Entry 3AOH (X-ray diffraction, 4.10 A resolution (low resolution: residue-level contacts below are approximate; hydrogen-bond / salt-bridge calls are withheld)); this record covers chains B and C of the 8 polymer chains in the assembly.

[Chain B]
Protein: DNA-directed RNA polymerase subunit alpha
Organism: Thermus thermophilus
Notes: EC 2.7.7.6
UniProtKB: Q5SHR6 (RPOA_THET8); residue numbers follow UniProt; this construct covers 1-315
Amino-acid sequence (315 residues; each row starts with the number of its first residue):
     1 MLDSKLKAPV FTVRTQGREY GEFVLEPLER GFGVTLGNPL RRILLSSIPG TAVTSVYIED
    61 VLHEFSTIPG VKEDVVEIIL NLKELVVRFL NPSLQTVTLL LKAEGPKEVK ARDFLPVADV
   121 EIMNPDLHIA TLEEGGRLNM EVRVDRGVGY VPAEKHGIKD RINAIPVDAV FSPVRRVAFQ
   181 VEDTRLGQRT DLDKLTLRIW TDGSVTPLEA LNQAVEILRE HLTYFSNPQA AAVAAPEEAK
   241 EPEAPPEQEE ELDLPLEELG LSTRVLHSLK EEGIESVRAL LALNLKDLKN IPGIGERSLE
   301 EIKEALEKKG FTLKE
Unresolved in the structure: 1-6, 230-315

[Chain C]
Protein: DNA-directed RNA polymerase subunit beta
Organism: Thermus thermophilus
Notes: EC 2.7.7.6
UniProtKB: Q8RQE9 (RPOB_THET8); numbering as in UniProt (aligned over 1-1119)
Amino-acid sequence (1119 residues; numbered 1 to 1119; the number before each row is that of its first residue):
     1 MEIKRFGRIR EVIPLPPLTE IQVESYRRAL QADVPPEKRE NVGIQAAFRE TFPIEEEDKG
    61 KGGLVLDFLE YRLGEPPFPQ DECREKDLTY QAPLYARLQL IHKDTGLIKE DEVFLGHIPL
   121 MTEDGSFIIN GADRVIVSQI HRSPGVYFTP DPARPGRYIA SIIPLPKRGP WIDLEVEPNG
   181 VVSMKVNKRK FPLVLLLRVL GYDQETLARE LGAYGELVQG LMDESVFAMR PEEALIRLFT
   241 LLRPGDPPKR DKAVAYVYGL IADPRRYDLG EAGRYKAEEK LGIRLSGRTL ARFEDGEFKD
   301 EVFLPTLRYL FALTAGVPGH EVDDIDHLGN RRIRTVGELM TDQFRVGLAR LARGVRERML
   361 MGSEDSLTPA KLVNSRPLEA AIREFFSRSQ LSQFKDETNP LSSLRHKRRI SALGPGGLTR
   421 ERAGFDVRDV HRTHYGRICP VETPEGANIG LITSLAAYAR VDELGFIRTP YRRVVGGVVT
   481 DEVVYMTATE EDRYTIAQAN TPLEGNRIAA ERVVARRKGE PVIVSPEEVE FMDVSPKQVF
   541 SVNTNLIPFL EHDDANRALM GSNMQTQAVP LIRAQAPVVM TGLEERVVRD SLAALYAEED
   601 GEVAKVDGNR IVVRYEDGRL VEYPLRRFYR SNQGTALDQR PRVVVGQRVR KGDLLADGPA
   661 SENGFLALGQ NVLVAIMPFD GYNFEDAIVI SEELLKRDFY TSIHIERYEI EARDTKLGPE
   721 RITRDIPHLS EAALRDLDEE GVVRIGAEVK PGDILVGRTS FKGESEPTPE ERLLRSIFGE
   781 KARDVKDTSL RVPPGEGGIV VRTVRLRRGD PGVELKPGVR EVVRVYVAQK RKLQVGDKLA
   841 NRHGNKGVVA KILPVEDMPH LPDGTPVDVI LNPLGVPSRM NLGQILETHL GLAGYFLGQR
   901 YISPIFDGAK EPEIKELLAQ AFEVYFGKRK GEGFGVDKRE VEVLRRAEKL GLVTPGKTPE
   961 EQLKELFLQG KVVLYDGRTG EPIEGPIVVG QMFIMKLYHM VEDKMHARST GPYSLITQQP
  1021 LGGKAQFGGQ RFGEMEVWAL EAYGAAHTLQ EMLTLKSDDI EGRNAAYEAI IKGEDVPEPS
  1081 VPESFRVLVK ELQALALDVQ TLDEKDNPVD IFEGLASKR
Unresolved in the structure: 57-62, 1113-1119

[How chain B and chain C interact]
Pairs across the interface - 4 pairs, chain B then chain C:
  Arg30(B) with Glu692(C); Glu856(C)
  Asn38(B) with Thr979(C)
  Arg42(B) with Glu981(C)
Also at the interface, not in a pair above, chain B (5 interface residues in all): Gly31, Val34
Also at the interface, not in a pair above, chain C (6 interface residues in all): Pro854, Arg978

[In short]
The interface between chain B and chain C involves 5 residues on one side and 6 on the other.
Chain B is DNA-directed RNA polymerase subunit alpha and chain C is DNA-directed RNA polymerase subunit beta,
both from Thermus thermophilus; the structure, RNA polymerase-Gfh1 complex (Crystal type 1), was determined by
X-ray diffraction together with 3AOI from the same study.
